3W1K - chains C and D of the 10 polymer chains in the assembly; structure by X-ray diffraction, 7.50 A resolution (low resolution: residue-level contacts below are approximate; hydrogen-bond / salt-bridge calls are withheld).

[Chain C (and D)]
Name: L-seryl-tRNA(Sec) selenium transferase
Source organism: Aquifex aeolicus
Notes: EC 2.9.1.1; chain D of this document is another copy of the same molecule, construct and numbering; everything in this record applies to it too
UniProtKB: O67140 (SELA_AQUAE); residues 1-452 here = UniProt positions 1-452
Amino-acid sequence (452 residues; row label = number of the first residue in the row):
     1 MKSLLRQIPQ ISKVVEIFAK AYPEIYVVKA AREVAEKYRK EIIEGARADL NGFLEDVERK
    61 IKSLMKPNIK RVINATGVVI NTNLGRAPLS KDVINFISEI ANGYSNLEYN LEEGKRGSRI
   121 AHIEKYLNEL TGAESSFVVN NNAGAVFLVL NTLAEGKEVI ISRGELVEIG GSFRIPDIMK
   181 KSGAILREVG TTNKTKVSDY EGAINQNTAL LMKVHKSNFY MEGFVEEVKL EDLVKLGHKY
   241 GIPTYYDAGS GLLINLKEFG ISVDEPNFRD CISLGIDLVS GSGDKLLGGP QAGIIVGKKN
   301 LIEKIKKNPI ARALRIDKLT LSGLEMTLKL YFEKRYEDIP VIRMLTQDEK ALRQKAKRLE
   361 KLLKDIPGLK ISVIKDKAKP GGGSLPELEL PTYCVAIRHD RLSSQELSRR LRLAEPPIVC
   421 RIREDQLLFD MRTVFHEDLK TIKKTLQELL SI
Differences from the reference sequence: engineered mutation Ala19 (Lys in O67140), Ala21 (Lys in O67140), Ala46 (Lys in O67140), Ala48 (Lys in O67140)
Modified positions: Lys285 ((2S)-2-amino-6-[[3-hydroxy-2-methyl-5-(phosphonooxymethyl)pyridin-4-yl]methylideneamino]hexanoic acid; LLP)
Swiss-Prot annotation at these positions:
  - modified residue: Lys285 (N6-(pyridoxal phosphate)lysine)
From the paper describing this entry:
  - binding site for selenocysteine tRNA: Arg423 to Glu424
  - catalytic residues: Lys285 (proposed by the authors, not directly observed)
  - mutagenesis - T191Y/T192Y/D199R/Y220P: abolished catalytic activity
  - mutagenesis - R86A, N218A, F224A, R312A, R315A: decreased catalytic activity
  - catalytic residues: Arg119, Asp284

[Interface between chain C and chain D]
Contacting residue pairs (173; chain C residue first):
  Ile25(C) - Glu333(D)
  Tyr26(C) - Phe332(D)
  Tyr26(C) - Glu333(D)
  Lys29(C) - Glu129(D)
  Lys29(C) - Phe332(D)
  Met65(C) - Lys329(D)
  Pro67(C) - Phe96(D)
  Pro67(C) - Glu325(D)
  Pro67(C) - Lys329(D)
  Asn68(C) - His122(D)
  Asn68(C) - Glu325(D)
  Ile69(C) - Phe96(D)
  Ile69(C) - Ile100(D)
  Ile69(C) - His122(D)
  Ile69(C) - Leu321(D)
  Ile69(C) - Ser322(D)
  Ile69(C) - Glu325(D)
  Lys70(C) - Ile100(D)
  Lys70(C) - Ser105(D)
  Lys70(C) - Asn106(D)
  Arg71(C) - Glu99(D)
  Arg71(C) - Ile100(D)
  Arg71(C) - Tyr104(D)
  Val72(C) - Tyr104(D)
  Val72(C) - Ser105(D)
  Val72(C) - Asn106(D)
  Asn74(C) - Tyr104(D)
  Val78(C) - Tyr104(D)
  Val79(C) - Tyr104(D)
  Thr82(C) - Glu108(D)
  Asn83(C) - Leu107(D)
  Asn83(C) - Glu108(D)
  Asn83(C) - Tyr109(D)
  Asn83(C) - Arg116(D)
  Leu84(C) - Tyr104(D)
  Leu84(C) - Ser105(D)
  Leu84(C) - Tyr109(D)
  Gly85(C) - Ser105(D)
  Gly85(C) - Leu107(D)
  Gly85(C) - Lys318(D)
  Arg86(C) - Tyr104(D)
  Arg86(C) - Arg312(D)
  Ala87(C) - Lys318(D)
  Pro88(C) - Ala101(D)
  Pro88(C) - Gly103(D)
  Pro88(C) - Tyr104(D)
  Leu89(C) - Ala101(D)
  Leu89(C) - Asn102(D)
  Ile94(C) - Ser98(D)
  Ile94(C) - Ala101(D)
  Ile94(C) - Asn102(D)
  Phe96(C) - Pro67(D)
  Phe96(C) - Ile69(D)
  Ile97(C) - Leu319(D)
  Ser98(C) - Ile94(D)
  Glu99(C) - Arg71(D)
  Ile100(C) - Ile69(D)
  Ile100(C) - Lys70(D)
  Ile100(C) - Arg71(D)
  Ala101(C) - Pro88(D)
  Ala101(C) - Leu89(D)
  Ala101(C) - Ile94(D)
  Asn102(C) - Arg71(D)
  Asn102(C) - Leu89(D)
  Asn102(C) - Ile94(D)
  Gly103(C) - Arg71(D)
  Gly103(C) - Pro88(D)
  Tyr104(C) - Arg71(D)
  Tyr104(C) - Val72(D)
  Tyr104(C) - Asn74(D)
  Tyr104(C) - Val78(D)
  Tyr104(C) - Val79(D)
  Tyr104(C) - Leu84(D)
  Tyr104(C) - Pro88(D)
  Tyr104(C) - Met344(D)
  Ser105(C) - Lys70(D)
  Ser105(C) - Val72(D)
  Ser105(C) - Leu84(D)
  Asn106(C) - Asn68(D)
  Asn106(C) - Ile69(D)
  Asn106(C) - Lys70(D)
  Asn106(C) - Val72(D)
  Leu107(C) - Asn83(D)
  Leu107(C) - Gly85(D)
  Glu108(C) - Thr82(D)
  Glu108(C) - Asn83(D)
  Tyr109(C) - Asn83(D)
  Tyr109(C) - Val419(D)
  Leu111(C) - Lys70(D)
  Leu111(C) - Arg412(D)
  Leu111(C) - Pro417(D)
  Glu112(C) - Arg412(D)
  Glu112(C) - Leu413(D)
  Glu113(C) - Arg412(D)
  Gly114(C) - Arg412(D)
  Arg116(C) - Asn83(D)
  Arg116(C) - Gly171(D)
  Arg119(C) - Gln291(D)
  His122(C) - Ile69(D)
  Glu129(C) - Lys29(D)
  Asn140(C) - Asn140(D)
  Asn140(C) - Ala313(D)
  Asn140(C) - Leu314(D)
  Asn140(C) - Arg315(D)
  Asn141(C) - Arg312(D)
  Asn141(C) - Ala313(D)
  Asn141(C) - Arg315(D)
  Ala143(C) - Arg312(D)
  Ala143(C) - Ala313(D)
  Gly144(C) - Ala313(D)
  Phe147(C) - Phe147(D)
  Phe147(C) - Ile310(D)
  Asn151(C) - Lys181(D)
  Glu155(C) - Lys181(D)
  Ile169(C) - Arg312(D)
  Gly171(C) - Arg116(D)
  Ser172(C) - Arg312(D)
  Phe173(C) - Arg312(D)
  Lys181(C) - Asn151(D)
  Lys181(C) - Glu155(D)
  Lys181(C) - Pro309(D)
  Lys181(C) - Ile310(D)
  Lys285(C) - Arg312(D)
  Pro290(C) - Leu319(D)
  Gln291(C) - Arg119(D)
  Gln291(C) - Arg315(D)
  Gln291(C) - Ile316(D)
  Gln291(C) - Asp317(D)
  Pro309(C) - Ile178(D)
  Pro309(C) - Lys181(D)
  Ile310(C) - Lys181(D)
  Arg312(C) - Arg86(D)
  Arg312(C) - Asn141(D)
  Arg312(C) - Ala143(D)
  Arg312(C) - Ile169(D)
  Arg312(C) - Phe173(D)
  Arg312(C) - Lys285(D)
  Ala313(C) - Asn140(D)
  Ala313(C) - Asn141(D)
  Ala313(C) - Ala143(D)
  Ala313(C) - Gly144(D)
  Ala313(C) - Leu314(D)
  Leu314(C) - Asn140(D)
  Leu314(C) - Ala313(D)
  Leu314(C) - Leu314(D)
  Arg315(C) - Asn140(D)
  Arg315(C) - Asn141(D)
  Arg315(C) - Gln291(D)
  Ile316(C) - Gln291(D)
  Asp317(C) - Asn140(D)
  Asp317(C) - Gln291(D)
  Asp317(C) - Asp317(D)
  Asp317(C) - Thr320(D)
  Lys318(C) - Gly85(D)
  Leu319(C) - Ile97(D)
  Leu319(C) - Leu319(D)
  Leu319(C) - Thr320(D)
  Thr320(C) - Asp317(D)
  Thr320(C) - Leu319(D)
  Leu321(C) - Ile69(D)
  Glu325(C) - Pro67(D)
  Glu325(C) - Asn68(D)
  Glu325(C) - Ile69(D)
  Phe332(C) - Tyr26(D)
  Phe332(C) - Lys29(D)
  Glu333(C) - Ile25(D)
  Glu333(C) - Tyr26(D)
  Met344(C) - Tyr104(D)
  Arg412(C) - Leu111(D)
  Arg412(C) - Glu112(D)
  Arg412(C) - Gly114(D)
  Leu413(C) - Glu112(D)
  Val419(C) - Tyr109(D)
Also at the interface, not in a pair above, chain C (89 interface residues in all): Lys66, Asn81, Tyr126, Asp177, Ile178, Asn308, Ser322, Lys329, Pro417, Thr433, Phe435
Also at the interface, not in a pair above, chain D (90 interface residues in all): Met65, Ala87, Lys91, Glu113, Tyr126, Gly170, Ser172, Asp177, Pro290, Asn308, Thr433, Phe435, Glu437

[Summary]
89 residues of chain C face 90 of chain D across their interface. From the paper: catalytic residues
Lys285(C), Arg119(C) and Asp284(C); R86A, N218A and F224A of chain C, among others, reduce catalytic activity;
6 substitutions were tested in all.
Both chains are L-seryl-tRNA(Sec) selenium transferase (Aquifex aeolicus). Entry 3W1K (Crystal structure of
the selenocysteine synthase SelA and tRNASec complex) was determined by X-ray diffraction (same publication as
3W1H, 3W1I and 3W1J).
